PDB entry 8VQ9 | electron microscopy, 2.70 A resolution | chains A and B of the 3 polymer chains in the assembly

# Chain A (and B)
Molecule: Spike protein S2
Notes: chain B of this document is another copy of the same molecule, construct and numbering; everything in this record applies to it too
Reference sequence: P0DTC2 (SPIKE_SARS2); residues 686-1208 here = UniProt positions 686-1208
Amino-acid sequence (624 residues; row label = number of the first residue in the row):
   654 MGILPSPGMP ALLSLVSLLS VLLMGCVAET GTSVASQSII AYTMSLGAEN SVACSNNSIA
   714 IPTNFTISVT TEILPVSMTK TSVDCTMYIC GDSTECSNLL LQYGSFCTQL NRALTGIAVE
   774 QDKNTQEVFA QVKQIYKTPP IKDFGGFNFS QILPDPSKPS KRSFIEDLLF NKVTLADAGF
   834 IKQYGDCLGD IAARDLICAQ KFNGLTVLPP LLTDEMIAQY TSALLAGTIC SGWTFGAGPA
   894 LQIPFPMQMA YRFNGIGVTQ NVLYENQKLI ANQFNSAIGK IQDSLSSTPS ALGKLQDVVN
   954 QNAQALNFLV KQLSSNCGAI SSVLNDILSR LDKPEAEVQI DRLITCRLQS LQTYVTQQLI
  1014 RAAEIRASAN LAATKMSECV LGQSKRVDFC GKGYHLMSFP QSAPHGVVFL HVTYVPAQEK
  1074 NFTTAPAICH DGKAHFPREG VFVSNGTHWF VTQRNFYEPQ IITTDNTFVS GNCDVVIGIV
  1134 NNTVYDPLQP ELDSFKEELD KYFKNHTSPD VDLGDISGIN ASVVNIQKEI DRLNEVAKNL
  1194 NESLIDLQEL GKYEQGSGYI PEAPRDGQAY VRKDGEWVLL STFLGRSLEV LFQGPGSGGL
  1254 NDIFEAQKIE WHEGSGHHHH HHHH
Not modelled in the structure: 654-705, 811-812, 829-832, 842-847, 941-943, 1147-1277
Sequence notes: initiating methionine (654); expression tag (655-685, 1209-1277); conflict Cys-707 (Tyr in P0DTC2), Cys-883 (Thr in P0DTC2), Pro-892 (Ala in P0DTC2), Pro-899 (Ala in P0DTC2), Pro-942 (Ala in P0DTC2), Phe-961 (Thr in P0DTC2), Cys-970 (Phe in P0DTC2), Pro-987 (Val in P0DTC2), Cys-999 (Gly in P0DTC2)
Disulfide bonds: Cys-738/Cys-760, Cys-743/Cys-749, Cys-840/Cys-851, Cys-970/Cys-999, Cys-1032/Cys-1043, Cys-1082/Cys-1126
Glycans and other covalent adducts: N-acetylglucosamine (NAG) linked to Asn-709, Asn-717, Asn-801, Asn-1074, Asn-1098, Asn-1134
UniProt features mapped onto this chain:
  - region: Ser-816 to Tyr-837 (Fusion peptide 1), Lys-835 to Phe-855 (Fusion peptide 2), Asp-1163 to Glu-1202 (Heptad repeat 2)
  - site: Arg-815, Ser-816 (Cleavage)
  - glycosylation (N-linked (GlcNAc...) asparagine): Asn-709 (high mannose), Asn-717 (hybrid), Asn-801 (hybrid), Asn-1074 (hybrid), Asn-1098 (complex), Asn-1134 (complex), Asn-1158 (complex), Asn-1173 (complex), Asn-1194 (complex)
  - natural variant: Ala-701 (A701V: In strain: Beta/B.1.351, Iota/B.1.526), Ser-704 (S704L: In strain: Omicron/BA.2.12.1), Thr-716 (T716I: In strain: Alpha/B.1.1.7), Asn-764 (N764K: In strain: Omicron/BA.1, Omicron/BA.2 and 7 more), Asp-796 (D796H: In strain: B.1.1.318; D796Y: In strain: 19B/501Y, Omicron/BA.1 and 8 more), Asn-856 (N856K: In strain: Omicron/BA.1), Thr-859 (T859N: In strain: Lambda/C.37), Phe-888 (F888L: In strain: Eta/B.1.525), Asp-950 (D950N: In strain: Delta/B.1.617.2, Mu/B.1.621), Gln-954 (Q954H: In strain: Omicron/BA.1, Omicron/BA.2 and 7 more), Asn-969 (N969K: In strain: Omicron/BA.1, Omicron/BA.2 and 7 more), Leu-981 (L981F: In strain: Omicron/BA.1), 7 further natural variant entries in UniProt
From the paper describing this entry:
  - conformationally variable residues: Phe-833 to Phe-855

# How chain A and chain B interact
Disulfides between the chains: Cys-883(A)/Cys-707(B)
Residue-residue contacts - 53 pairs, chain A then chain B:
  Gln-755(A) with Ser-968(B); Asn-969(B), hydrogen bond (backbone-backbone); Cys-970(B), hydrogen bond (backbone-backbone); Gly-971(B), hydrogen bond (side chain-backbone)
  Tyr-756(A) with Gln-965(B), hydrogen bond (backbone-side chain); Ser-968(B); Cys-970(B)
  Gly-757(A) with Gln-965(B); Ser-968(B)
  Ser-758(A) with Phe-961(B); Gln-965(B), hydrogen bond (backbone-side chain)
  Phe-759(A) with Gln-965(B); Gln-1002(B); Ser-1003(B); Thr-1006(B)
  Gln-762(A) with Gln-957(B), hydrogen bond; Phe-961(B); Gln-1010(B), hydrogen bond
  Arg-765(A) with Gln-957(B)
  Ala-766(A) with Gln-1010(B)
  Cys-883(A) with Cys-707(B), disulfide
  Pro-892(A) with Pro-1069(B)
  Leu-894(A) with Ala-713(B); Pro-715(B); Glu-1072(B)
  Gln-895(A) with Ala-706(B); Cys-707(B); Ser-708(B), hydrogen bond (side chain-backbone); Ser-711(B), hydrogen bond; Ile-712(B); Ala-713(B), hydrogen bond (backbone-backbone); Asn-1074(B), hydrogen bond
  Pro-897(A) with Ser-708(B); Asn-709(B); Ser-711(B); Thr-1077(B)
  Met-900(A) with Thr-1077(B)
  Tyr-904(A) with Gly-1093(B); Val-1094(B)
  Gln-913(A) with Pro-1090(B)
  Asn-914(A) with Phe-1089(B); Phe-1121(B); Ser-1123(B)
  Tyr-917(A) with Pro-1079(B), hydrophobic; Phe-1089(B), hydrophobic
  Glu-918(A) with Ser-1123(B); Gly-1124(B)
  Gln-920(A) with Ile-1130(B)
  Gln-1005(A) with Thr-1006(B)
  Leu-1012(A) with Ile-1013(B), hydrophobic
  Ser-1030(A) with Val-1040(B)
  Glu-1031(A) with Arg-1039(B), salt bridge
  Arg-1039(A) with Arg-1039(B)
Also at the interface, not in a pair above, chain A (35 interface residues in all): Pro-792, Trp-886, Ala-890, Ile-896, Thr-1009, Ile-1013, Arg-1019, Thr-1027, Leu-1034, Gly-1035
Also at the interface, not in a pair above, chain B (45 interface residues in all): Asn-710, Arg-995, Cys-999, Thr-1009, Glu-1017, Asp-1041, Gly-1046, Tyr-1047, Ala-1070, Val-1129

# Summary
35 residues of chain A and 45 residues of chain B are in contact; the contacts include 1 disulfide bond, 11
hydrogen bonds and 1 salt bridge. Polar contacts include Glu-1031(A)/Arg-1039(B), Gln-755(A)/Gly-971(B) and
Tyr-756(A)/Gln-965(B). Covalently linked N-acetylglucosamine: at Asn-709(A), Asn-717(A), Asn-801(A),
Asn-1074(A), Asn-1098(A) and Asn-1134(A). From the paper: conformational variability at Phe-833(A).
Chain A and chain B are both Spike protein S2; the structure, Prefusion stabilized structure of the SARS-CoV-2
fusion machinery, was determined by electron microscopy (same publication as 8VQA and 8VQB).
